Entry 9E28 (electron microscopy, 4.40 A resolution (low resolution: residue-level contacts below are approximate; hydrogen-bond / salt-bridge calls are withheld)); this record covers chains d and h of the 16 polymer chains in the assembly.

== Chain d ==
Name: Dynein light chain 1, cytoplasmic
Source organism: Homo sapiens
UniProt: P63167 (DYL1_HUMAN); residues 1-89 here = UniProt positions 1-89
Sequence (89 residues; numbered 1 to 89; the number before each row is that of its first residue):
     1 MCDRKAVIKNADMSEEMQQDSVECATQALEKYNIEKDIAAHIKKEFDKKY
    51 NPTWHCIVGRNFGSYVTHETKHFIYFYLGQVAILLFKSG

== Chain h ==
Name: Isoform 2C of Cytoplasmic dynein 1 intermediate chain 2
Source organism: Homo sapiens
UniProt: Q13409 (DC1I2_HUMAN), isoform Q13409-3; residue numbers follow UniProt; this construct covers 1-612
Sequence (612 residues; row label = number of the first residue in the row):
     1 MSDKSELKAELERKKQRLAQIREEKKRKEEERKKKETDQKKEAVAPVQEE
    51 SDLEKKRREAEALLQSMGLTPESPIVPPPMSPSSKSVSTPSEAGSQDSGD
   101 GAVGSRRGPIKLGMAKITQVDFPPREIVTYTKETQTPVMAQPKEDEEEDD
   151 DVVAPKPPIEPEEEKTLKKDEENDSKAPPHELTEEEKQQILHSEEFLSFF
   201 DHSTRIVERALSEQINIFFDYSGRDLEDKEGEIQAGAKLSLNRQFFDERW
   251 SKHRVVSCLDWSSQYPELLVASYNNNEDAPHEPDGVALVWNMKYKKTTPE
   301 YVFHCQSAVMSATFAKFHPNLVVGGTYSGQIVLWDNRSNKRTPVQRTPLS
   351 AAAHTHPVYCVNVVGTQNAHNLISISTDGKICSWSLDMLSHPQDSMELVH
   401 KQSKAVAVTSMSFPVGDVNNFVVGSEEGSVYTACRHGSKAGISEMFEGHQ
   451 GPITGIHCHAAVGAVDFSHLFVTSSFDWTVKLWSTKNNKPLYSFEDNAGY
   501 VYDVMWSPTHPALFACVDGMGRLDLWNLNNDTEVPTASISVEGNPALNRV
   551 RWTHSGREIAVGDSEGQIVIYDVGEQIAVPRNDEWARFGRTLAEINANRA
   601 DAEEEAATRIPA
Disordered / not traced: 1-109, 141-612
Differences from the reference sequence: conflict Ser484 (Thr in Q13409), Gly499 (Asp in Q13409)
UniProt features mapped onto this chain:
  - modified residue: Ser2 (N-acetylserine), Ser51 (Diphosphoserine), Ser73 (Phosphoserine)

== Chain d / chain h interface ==
Pairs across the interface (14; chain d residue first):
  Asn10(d) - Thr134(h)
  Arg60(d) - Pro137(h)
  Arg60(d) - Val138(h)
  Arg60(d) - Met139(h)
  Asn61(d) - Val138(h)
  Phe62(d) - Thr136(h)
  Val66(d) - Thr131(h)
  Thr67(d) - Thr129(h)
  His68(d) - Val128(h)
  His68(d) - Tyr130(h)
  His68(d) - Thr131(h)
  Glu69(d) - Val128(h)
  Tyr75(d) - Lys132(h)
  Tyr75(d) - Thr134(h)
Other interface residues (no listed pair), chain d (10 interface residues in all): Asp12
Other interface residues (no listed pair), chain h (11 interface residues in all): Glu133

== In short ==
Chain d and chain h form an interface of 10 and 11 residues respectively.
Here chain d is Dynein light chain 1, cytoplasmic and chain h is Isoform 2C of Cytoplasmic dynein 1
intermediate chain 2, both from Homo sapiens. Entry 9E28 (Cryo-EM structure of Phi dynein tail) was determined
by electron microscopy (same publication as 9DZY, 9E0T, 9E0W, 9E22 and 9E23).
